Entry 3GIK (X-ray diffraction, 2.90 A resolution); this record covers chains A and D of the 3 polymer chains in the assembly.

== Chain A ==
Protein: DNA polymerase IV
From: Sulfolobus solfataricus P2
Notes: EC 2.7.7.7
Reference sequence: Q97W02 (DPO42_SULSO); residues 2-341 here = UniProt positions 2-341
Amino-acid sequence (341 residues; row label = number of the first residue in the row):
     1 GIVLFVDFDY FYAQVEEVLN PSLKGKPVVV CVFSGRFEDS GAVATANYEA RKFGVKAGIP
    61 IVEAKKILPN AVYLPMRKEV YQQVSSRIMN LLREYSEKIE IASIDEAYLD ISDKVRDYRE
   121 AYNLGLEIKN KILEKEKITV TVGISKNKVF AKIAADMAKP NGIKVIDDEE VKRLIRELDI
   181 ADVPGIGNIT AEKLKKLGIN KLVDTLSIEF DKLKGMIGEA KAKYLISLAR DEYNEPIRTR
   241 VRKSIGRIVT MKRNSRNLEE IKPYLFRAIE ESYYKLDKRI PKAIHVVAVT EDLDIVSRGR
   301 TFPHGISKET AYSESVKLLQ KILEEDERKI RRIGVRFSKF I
Differences from the reference sequence: expression tag (1)
Bound ions: Ca2+ site 1: Asp7, Glu106 (shared with DOC_13(D) of chain D); Ca2+ site 2: Asp7, Phe8, Asp105 (together with 2'-deoxyguanosine-5'-triphosphate); Ca2+ site 3: Ala181, Ile186
Residues lining bound ligands: 2'-deoxyguanosine-5'-triphosphate (DGT): Asp7, Phe8, Asp9, Tyr10, Phe11, Tyr12, Val32, Ala44, Thr45, Tyr48, Arg51, Ala57, Ile104, Asp105, Lys159
What the authors report for this chain:
  - Ca2+ coordination: Asp7, Asp105, Glu106
  - binding site for the 18-nt DNA strand: Arg247, Thr250, Arg332

== Chain D ==
Molecule: 13-nt DNA strand
Sequence (13 nucleotides; each row starts with the number of its first residue):
     1 GTTGGATGGT AGC
Modified residues: DOC (2',3'-dideoxycytidine-5'-monophosphate) at position 13
Bound ions: Ca2+: DOC_13 (shared with Asp7(A), Glu106(A) of chain A)

== Chain A / chain D interface ==
Residue-residue contacts (26):
  Ser103(A) - DOC_13(D)  sugar contact
  Glu106(A) - DOC_13(D)  sugar contact
  Lys152(A) - DOC_13(D)  salt bridge to the phosphate
  Pro184(A) - DG12(D)  phosphate contact
  Gly185(A) - DA11(D)  phosphate contact
  Gly185(A) - DG12(D)  hydrogen bond to the phosphate
  Ile186(A) - DA11(D)  hydrogen bond to the phosphate
  Ile186(A) - DG12(D)  phosphate contact
  Gly187(A) - DA11(D)  hydrogen bond to the phosphate
  Asn188(A) - DA11(D)  phosphate contact
  Ile189(A) - DT10(D)  phosphate contact
  Ile189(A) - DA11(D)  phosphate contact
  Thr190(A) - DT10(D)  hydrogen bond to the phosphate
  Thr190(A) - DA11(D)  hydrogen bond to the phosphate
  His285(A) - DT7(D)  base contact
  Val296(A) - DG8(D)  phosphate contact
  Ser297(A) - DT7(D)  sugar contact
  Ser297(A) - DG8(D)  hydrogen bond to the phosphate
  Arg298(A) - DT7(D)  salt bridge to the phosphate
  Arg298(A) - DG8(D)  salt bridge to the phosphate
  Gly299(A) - DA6(D)  phosphate contact
  Gly299(A) - DT7(D)  hydrogen bond to the phosphate
  Arg300(A) - DA6(D)  phosphate contact
  Thr301(A) - DA6(D)  hydrogen bond to the phosphate
  Lys321(A) - DT7(D)  phosphate contact
  Lys339(A) - DG5(D)  salt bridge to the phosphate
Other interface residues (no listed pair), chain A (25 interface residues in all): Asp105, Val183, Lys193, Lys221, Asp294, Ile295
Other interface residues (no listed pair), chain D (9 interface residues in all): DG9

== In short ==
The interface between chain A and chain D involves 25 residues on one side and 9 on the other, with 8 hydrogen
bonds and 4 salt bridges. Among the polar pairs are Gly185(A)-DG12(D), Ile186(A)-DA11(D) and
Gly187(A)-DA11(D). From the paper: a binding site for the 18-nt DNA strand at Arg247(A), Thr250(A) and
Arg332(A); Ca2+ coordination by Asp7(A), Asp105(A) and Glu106(A).
Chain A is DNA polymerase IV (Sulfolobus solfataricus P2) and chain D is a 13-nt DNA strand; the structure,
Dpo4 extension ternary complex with the oxoG(anti)-C(anti) pair, was determined by X-ray diffraction together
with 3GII, 3GIJ, 3GIL and 3GIM from the same study.
